2ODG - chains A and B of the 3 polymer chains in the assembly; structure by solution NMR.

[Chain A (and B)]
Molecule: Barrier-to-autointegration factor
From: Homo sapiens
Notes: chain B of this document is another copy of the same molecule, construct and numbering; everything in this record applies to it too
UniProtKB: O75531 (BAF_HUMAN); residues 1-89 here = UniProt positions 1-89
Amino-acid sequence (89 residues; each row starts with the number of its first residue):
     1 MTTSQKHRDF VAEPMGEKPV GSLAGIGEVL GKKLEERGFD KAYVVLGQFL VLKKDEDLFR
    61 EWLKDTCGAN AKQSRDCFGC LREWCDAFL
Swiss-Prot annotation at these positions:
  - modified residue: M1 (N-acetylmethionine), T2 (Microbial infection: Phosphothreonine), T3 (Microbial infection: Phosphothreonine), S4 (Phosphoserine)
  - natural variant: A12 (A12T: In NGPS)
  - mutagenesis: T2 to S4 (95% nuclear localization. Loss of BAF phosphorylation and ability to suppress vaccinia virus DNA replication; 85% cytoplasmic localization), T2 to T3 (No effect on the initial rate of phosphorylation but a second slow phase of phosphorylation is absent), S4 (S4A: Delayed phosphorylation with a 10-fold decrease in the initial phosphorylation rate. 71% loss of binding to lamin A; S4D: 75% cytoplasmic localization ...), K6 (K6A: Complete loss of LEMD3/MAN1 and histone H1/H3 binding; K6E: Complete loss of dsDNA and LEMD3/MAN1 binding), R8 (R8A: Enhances histone H1/H3 binding; R8E: Complete loss of LEMD3/MAN1 binding), D9 (D9A: Reduces binding to dsDNA, LEMD3/MAN1 and histone H1/H3. Reduced interaction with PARP1), P14 (P14A: No effect on LEMD3/MAN1 and enhances histone H1/H3 binding), K18 (K18A: No effect on histone H1/H3 binding), G25 (G25E: Complete loss of dsDNA, EMD, histone H1/H3 and LEMD3/MAN1 binding; G25Q: Complete loss of EMD binding and reduces dsDNA binding), I26 (I26A: Reduces histone H1/H3 and LEMD3/MAN1 binding. Fails to promote HIV-1 genome integration; I26K: Fails to promote HIV-1 genome integration), G27 (G27E: Fails to bind dsDNA; G27Q: Reduces binding to dsDNA), V29 (V29A: No effect on histone H1/H3 binding), 17 further mutagenesis entries in UniProt

[How chain A and chain B interact]
Pairs across the interface - 29 pairs, chain A then chain B:
  M15(A) - L89(B)
  G16(A) - L89(B)
  G38(A) - K53(B)
  D40(A) - K53(B)
  Y43(A) - L50(B)
  Y43(A) - K53(B)
  V44(A) - L50(B)
  V44(A) - V51(B)
  V44(A) - K53(B)
  G47(A) - G47(B)
  G47(A) - L50(B)
  G47(A) - V51(B)
  Q48(A) - V51(B)
  L50(A) - Y43(B)
  L50(A) - V44(B)
  L50(A) - G47(B)
  L50(A) - L50(B)
  V51(A) - V44(B)
  V51(A) - G47(B)
  V51(A) - Q48(B)
  K53(A) - G38(B)
  K53(A) - D40(B)
  K53(A) - Y43(B)
  W84(A) - F88(B)
  W84(A) - L89(B)
  F88(A) - W84(B)
  L89(A) - M15(B)
  L89(A) - G16(B)
  L89(A) - W84(B)
Also at the interface, not in a pair above, chain A (16 interface residues in all): P14, K54
Also at the interface, not in a pair above, chain B (16 interface residues in all): P14, K54

[Overview]
Chain A and chain B each contribute 16 residues to their interface. From UniProt: 29 mutagenesis sites on
chain A.
Chain A and chain B are both Barrier-to-autointegration factor (Homo sapiens); the structure, Complex of
barrier-to-autointegration factor and LEM-domain of emerin, was determined by solution NMR.
